5GT0 - chains E and J of the 10 polymer chains in the assembly; structure by X-ray diffraction, 2.82 A resolution.

[Chain E]
Protein: Histone H3.1
From: Homo sapiens
Reference sequence: P68431 (H31_HUMAN); residues 1-135 here correspond to UniProt positions 2-136 (UniProt number = residue number + 1)
Sequence (135 residues; each row starts with the number of its first residue):
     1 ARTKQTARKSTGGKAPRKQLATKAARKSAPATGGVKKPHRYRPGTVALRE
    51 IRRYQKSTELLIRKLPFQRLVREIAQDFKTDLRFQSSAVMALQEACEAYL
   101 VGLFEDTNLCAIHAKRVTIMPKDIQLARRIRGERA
Not modelled in the structure: 1-36
Ion coordination: Mn2+: Asp77 (together with chloride ion)
Curated features (UniProtKB/Swiss-Prot):
  - modified residue: Arg2 (Asymmetric dimethylarginine), Thr3 (Phosphothreonine), Lys4 (Allysine), Gln5 (5-glutamyl dopamine), Thr6 (Phosphothreonine), Arg8 (Citrulline), Lys9 (N6,N6,N6-trimethyllysine), Ser10 (ADP-ribosylserine), Thr11 (Phosphothreonine), Lys14 (N6-(2-hydroxyisobutyryl)lysine), Arg17 (Asymmetric dimethylarginine), Lys18 (N6-(2-hydroxyisobutyryl)lysine), Lys23 (N6-(2-hydroxyisobutyryl)lysine), Arg26 (Citrulline), Lys27 (N6,N6,N6-trimethyllysine), Ser28 (ADP-ribosylserine), Lys36 (N6,N6,N6-trimethyllysine), Lys37 (N6-methyllysine), Tyr41 (Phosphotyrosine), Lys56 (N6,N6,N6-trimethyllysine) and 8 more in UniProt
  - lipidation: Lys18 (N6-decanoyllysine)

[Chain J]
Molecule: 146-nt DNA strand
From: Homo sapiens
Sequence (146 nucleotides; each row starts with the number of its first residue):
   147 ATCAATATCCACCTGCAGATTCTACCAAAAGTGTATTTGGAAACTGCTCC
   197 ATCAAAAGGCATGTTCAGCTGAATTCAGCTGAACATGCCTTTTGATGGAG
   247 CAGTTTCCAAATACACTTTTGGTAGAATCTGCAGGTGGATATTGAT
Ion coordination: Mn2+ site 1 near DT183 (its only coordinating residue here); Mn2+ site 2 near DG185 (its only coordinating residue here); Mn2+ site 3 near DG267 (its only coordinating residue here)

[Interface between chain E and chain J]
Pairs across the interface (23):
  Arg40(E) with DG290(J), phosphate contact
  Tyr41(E) with DT289(J), phosphate contact; DG290(J), phosphate contact
  Arg42(E) with DC215(J), salt bridge to the phosphate; DG290(J), hydrogen bond to the phosphate
  Pro43(E) with DG214(J), phosphate contact; DC215(J), phosphate contact
  Thr45(E) with DG290(J), hydrogen bond to the phosphate
  Arg63(E) with DC206(J), salt bridge to the phosphate; DA207(J), salt bridge to the phosphate
  Arg72(E) with DA197(J), salt bridge to the phosphate
  Arg83(E) with DC196(J), phosphate contact; DA197(J), phosphate contact
  Phe84(E) with DC196(J), sugar contact; DA197(J), hydrogen bond to the phosphate
  Gln85(E) with DC196(J), phosphate contact
  Ser86(E) with DC196(J), hydrogen bond to the phosphate
  Arg116(E) with DG217(J), phosphate contact; DA218(J), phosphate contact
  Val117(E) with DG217(J), hydrogen bond to the phosphate
  Thr118(E) with DT216(J), hydrogen bond to the phosphate; DG217(J), hydrogen bond to the phosphate
  Met120(E) with DA218(J), phosphate contact
Interface residues without a listed pair, chain E (17 interface residues in all): His39, Lys115
Interface residues without a listed pair, chain J (12 interface residues in all): DA291

[Overview]
Chain E and chain J form an interface of 17 and 12 residues respectively, with 7 hydrogen bonds and 4 salt
bridges. Polar pairs include Arg42(E)-DG290(J), Thr45(E)-DG290(J) and Phe84(E)-DA197(J).
Here chain E is Histone H3.1 and chain J is a 146-nt DNA strand, both from Homo sapiens. Entry 5GT0 (Crystal
structure of nucleosome complex with human testis-specific histone variants, Th2a) was determined by X-ray
diffraction together with 5GSU and 5GT3 from the same study.
